8CC7 - chains C and D of the 5 polymer chains in the assembly; structure by electron microscopy, 3.00 A resolution.

# Chain C (and D)
Name: 5-hydroxytryptamine receptor 3A
From: Mus musculus
Notes: chain D of this document is another copy of the same molecule, construct and numbering; everything in this record applies to it too
UniProtKB: P23979 (5HT3A_MOUSE); the construct has insertions or renumbered stretches relative to UniProt, so the offset changes along the chain: 6-276 = UniProt 32-302; 278-460 = UniProt 303-485
Sequence (566 residues; each row starts with the number of its first residue; numbers below 1 keep their minus sign (Met-103 is residue -103)):
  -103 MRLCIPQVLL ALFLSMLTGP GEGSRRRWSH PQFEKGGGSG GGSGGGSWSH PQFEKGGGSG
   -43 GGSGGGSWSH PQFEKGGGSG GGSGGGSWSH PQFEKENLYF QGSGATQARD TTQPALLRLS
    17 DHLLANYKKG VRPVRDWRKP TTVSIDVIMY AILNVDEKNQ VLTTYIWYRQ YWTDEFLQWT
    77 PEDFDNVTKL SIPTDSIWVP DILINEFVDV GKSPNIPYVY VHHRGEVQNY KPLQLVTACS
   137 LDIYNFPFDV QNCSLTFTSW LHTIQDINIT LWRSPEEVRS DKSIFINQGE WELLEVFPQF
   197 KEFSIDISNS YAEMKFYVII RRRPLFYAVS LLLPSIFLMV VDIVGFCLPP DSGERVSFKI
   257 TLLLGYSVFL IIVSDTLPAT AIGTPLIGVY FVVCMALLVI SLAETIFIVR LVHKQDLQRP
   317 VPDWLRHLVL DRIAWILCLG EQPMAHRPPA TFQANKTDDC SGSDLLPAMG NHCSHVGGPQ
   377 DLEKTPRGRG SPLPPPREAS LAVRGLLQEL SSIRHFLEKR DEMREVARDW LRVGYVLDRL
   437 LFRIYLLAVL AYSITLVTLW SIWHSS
Unresolved in the structure: -103 to 7, 334-396, 461-462
Differences from the reference sequence: initiating methionine (-103); expression tag (-102 to 5, 461-462); insertion (277)
Glycans and other covalent adducts: N-acetylglucosamine (NAG) linked to Asn82, Asn148, Asn164
Ligand contacts:
  - PZ-1939 (U9Q; 1-(3-chlorophenyl)sulfonyl-4-piperazin-1-yl-pyrrolo[3,2-c]quinoline), molecule 1: Asp42, Ile44, Trp63, Tyr64, Arg65, Tyr126, Arg169, Asp177, Ser179, Ile180
  - PZ-1939 (U9Q), molecule 2: Asn101, Ser155, Trp156, Phe199, Ile201, Tyr207

# Chain C / chain D interface
Residue-residue contacts - 107 pairs, chain C then chain D:
  Pro10(C) - Arg31(D)
  Pro10(C) - Phe72(D)  hydrophobic
  Leu12(C) - Val27(D)  hydrophobic
  Leu12(C) - Arg28(D)
  Leu12(C) - Val30(D)  hydrophobic
  Leu12(C) - Trp33(D)  hydrophobic
  Leu13(C) - Lys24(D)
  Leu13(C) - Val27(D)  hydrophobic
  Leu13(C) - Phe72(D)  hydrophobic
  Ser16(C) - Val27(D)
  Asp17(C) - Lys24(D)
  Tyr46(C) - Asn101(D)
  Tyr46(C) - Glu102(D)
  Tyr46(C) - Phe103(D)
  Tyr46(C) - Val104(D)  hydrophobic
  Leu49(C) - Asn55(D)
  Leu49(C) - Val104(D)
  Tyr61(C) - Phe103(D)
  Tyr61(C) - Val104(D)
  Trp63(C) - Trp156(D)
  Asp81(C) - Trp33(D)  hydrogen bond (backbone-side chain)
  Asp81(C) - Arg34(D)  salt bridge
  Asn82(C) - Trp33(D)
  Ser87(C) - Gly26(D)
  Ser87(C) - His158(D)  hydrogen bond
  Pro89(C) - Gly26(D)
  Lys108(C) - Asp105(D)  salt bridge
  Lys108(C) - Val106(D)
  Ile112(C) - Leu99(D)  hydrophobic
  Ile112(C) - Trp156(D)  hydrophobic
  Pro113(C) - Asp97(D)
  Tyr114(C) - Trp94(D)  hydrogen bond
  Tyr114(C) - Val95(D)  hydrogen bond (side chain-backbone)
  Tyr114(C) - Asp97(D)
  Tyr114(C) - Leu157(D)
  Tyr114(C) - His158(D)
  Val115(C) - Leu157(D)
  Tyr116(C) - Leu157(D)
  Tyr116(C) - His158(D)
  Tyr116(C) - Thr159(D)
  Tyr116(C) - Asp162(D)  hydrogen bond
  Gln124(C) - Leu157(D)
  Tyr126(C) - Trp156(D)
  Tyr126(C) - Leu157(D)  hydrophobic
  Lys127(C) - Trp156(D)
  Pro128(C) - Trp156(D)
  Gln130(C) - Val104(D)  hydrogen bond (side chain-backbone)
  Gln130(C) - Asp105(D)
  Gln184(C) - Gln56(D)  hydrogen bond (backbone-side chain)
  Gln184(C) - Ser136(D)
  Gln184(C) - Leu137(D)
  Gln184(C) - Ala277(D)
  Gln184(C) - Ile278(D)
  Gly185(C) - Gln56(D)
  Gly185(C) - Ala277(D)
  Arg219(C) - Ala277(D)
  Phe222(C) - Ala275(D)
  Phe222(C) - Thr276(D)
  Phe222(C) - Ala277(D)
  Phe233(C) - Leu259(D)  hydrophobic
  Phe233(C) - Met291(D)  hydrophobic
  Phe233(C) - Val295(D)  hydrophobic
  Val240(C) - Ile302(D)
  Gly241(C) - Ile302(D)
  Cys243(C) - Ile302(D)  hydrophobic
  Cys243(C) - Arg306(D)  hydrogen bond (backbone-side chain)
  Leu244(C) - Val252(D)  hydrophobic
  Leu244(C) - Ile302(D)  hydrophobic
  Leu244(C) - Val305(D)  hydrophobic
  Pro245(C) - Arg306(D)
  Pro245(C) - His309(D)
  Asp247(C) - His309(D)  salt bridge
  Asp247(C) - Gln311(D)
  Ser248(C) - Val305(D)
  Ser248(C) - His309(D)
  Glu250(C) - Gly249(D)
  Glu250(C) - Val252(D)
  Phe254(C) - Ile256(D)  hydrophobic
  Phe254(C) - Leu298(D)  hydrophobic
  Thr257(C) - Ile256(D)
  Thr257(C) - Leu260(D)
  Leu260(C) - Leu260(D)  hydrophobic
  Ile268(C) - Ile267(D)  hydrophobic
  Val399(C) - Ala398(D)  hydrophobic
  Val399(C) - Leu402(D)  hydrophobic
  Leu402(C) - Leu402(D)  hydrophobic
  Leu406(C) - Leu402(D)  hydrophobic
  Leu406(C) - Glu405(D)
  Leu406(C) - Leu406(D)  hydrophobic
  Leu406(C) - Ile409(D)  hydrophobic
  Ile409(C) - Ile409(D)  hydrophobic
  Arg410(C) - Glu405(D)  salt bridge
  Arg410(C) - Ser408(D)
  Leu413(C) - Ile409(D)  hydrophobic
  Leu413(C) - Phe412(D)  hydrophobic
  Glu414(C) - Phe412(D)
  Arg416(C) - Arg416(D)
  Asp417(C) - Phe412(D)
  Asp417(C) - Lys415(D)  salt bridge
  Arg420(C) - Asp312(D)
  Arg420(C) - Arg416(D)
  Arg424(C) - Asp312(D)
  Arg424(C) - Leu313(D)
  Leu427(C) - Leu313(D)  hydrophobic
  Arg428(C) - Leu313(D)
  Tyr431(C) - Gln311(D)
  Tyr431(C) - Leu313(D)  hydrophobic
Interface residues without a listed pair, chain C (66 interface residues in all): Ala11, Val83, Ser109, Pro110, Ile182, Leu221, Leu229, Val237, Phe265, Leu403, Ser407
Interface residues without a listed pair, chain D (63 interface residues in all): Lys25, Ala134, Ser253, Val288, Ala299, Gly401

# In short
The interface between chain C and chain D involves 66 residues on one side and 63 on the other; the contacts
include 8 hydrogen bonds and 5 salt bridges. Among the polar pairs are Asp81(C)-Arg34(D), Lys108(C)-Asp105(D)
and Asp247(C)-His309(D). Bound to chain C: PZ-1939.
Chain C and chain D are both 5-hydroxytryptamine receptor 3A (Mus musculus); the structure, Mouse serotonin
5-HT3A receptor in complex with PZ-1939, was determined by electron microscopy together with 8CC6 from the
same study.
